5DXG - chains A and B of the 4 polymer chains in the assembly; structure by X-ray diffraction, 1.86 A resolution.

Chain A (and B):
Molecule: Estrogen receptor
Organism: Homo sapiens
Notes: chain B of this document is another copy of the same molecule, construct and numbering; everything in this record applies to it too
UniProtKB: P03372 (ESR1_HUMAN); residue numbers follow UniProt; this construct covers 297-554
Sequence (261 residues; row label = number of the first residue in the row):
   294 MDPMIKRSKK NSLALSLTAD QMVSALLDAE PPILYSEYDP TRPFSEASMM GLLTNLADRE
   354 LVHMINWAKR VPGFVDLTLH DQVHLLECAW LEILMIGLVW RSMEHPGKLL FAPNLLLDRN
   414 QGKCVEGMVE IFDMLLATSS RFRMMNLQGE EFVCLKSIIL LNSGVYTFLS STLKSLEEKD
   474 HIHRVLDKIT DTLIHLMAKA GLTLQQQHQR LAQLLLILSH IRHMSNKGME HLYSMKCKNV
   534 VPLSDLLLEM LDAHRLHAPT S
Unresolved in the structure: 294-306, 461-471, 549-554 (chain B: 294-307, 331-336, 458, 461-472, 549-554)
Construct notes: initiating methionine (294); expression tag (295-296); engineered mutation Ser537 (Tyr in P03372)
Modified positions: Cys381 (S-methyl-thio-cysteine; SCH); Cys417 (S-methyl-thio-cysteine; SCH); Cys530 (S-methyl-thio-cysteine; SCH)
Ligand contacts: estradiol (EST): Met343, Leu346, Leu349, Ala350, Glu353, Leu384, Leu387, Met388, Leu391, Arg394, Phe404, Met421, Ile424, Leu428, Gly521, His524, Leu525

Chain A / chain B interface:
Contacting residue pairs - 52 pairs, chain A then chain B:
  Cys381(A) with His516(B)
  Ala430(A) with Tyr459(B)
  Arg434(A) with His476(B)
  Ile451(A) with Leu509(B), hydrophobic
  Asn455(A) with Leu509(B); His513(B), hydrogen bond
  Ser456(A) with His513(B)
  Tyr459(A) with Ala430(B); Arg434(B), hydrogen bond; His513(B)
  His476(A) with Arg434(B)
  Asp480(A) with Gln502(B); Gln506(B), hydrogen bond
  Thr483(A) with His501(B); Gln502(B); Ala505(B)
  Asp484(A) with Gln498(B), hydrogen bond; Gln502(B), hydrogen bond
  Ile487(A) with His501(B)
  Leu497(A) with Leu497(B), hydrophobic
  His501(A) with Thr483(B); Asp484(B), salt bridge; Ile487(B); His501(B); Leu504(B)
  Gln502(A) with Asp480(B); Asp484(B), hydrogen bond
  Leu504(A) with His501(B)
  Ala505(A) with Thr483(B); Leu508(B), hydrophobic
  Gln506(A) with Asp480(B), hydrogen bond
  Leu508(A) with Ala505(B), hydrophobic
  Leu509(A) with Ile451(B), hydrophobic; Asn455(B), hydrogen bond (backbone-side chain); Leu508(B), hydrophobic; Leu511(B), hydrophobic
  Leu511(A) with Leu509(B), hydrophobic
  Ser512(A) with Asn455(B); Leu511(B), hydrogen bond (side chain-backbone); Ser512(B), hydrogen bond (side chain-backbone); Arg515(B), hydrogen bond
  His513(A) with Asn455(B), hydrogen bond; Ser456(B)
  Arg515(A) with Ser512(B), hydrogen bond; His513(B), hydrogen bond; His516(B)
  His516(A) with Arg515(B); Asn519(B), hydrogen bond
  Asn519(A) with His516(B), hydrogen bond; Asn519(B), hydrogen bond
  Lys520(A) with His547(B)
  His547(A) with Lys520(B), hydrogen bond (backbone-side chain)
Other interface residues (no listed pair), chain A (31 interface residues in all): Val458, Leu479, Gln500
Other interface residues (no listed pair), chain B (31 interface residues in all): Cys381, Leu479, Ile510

In short:
The chain A/chain B interface involves 31 residues from each chain, with 18 hydrogen bonds and 1 salt bridge.
Among the polar pairs are His501(A)-Asp484(B), Asn455(A)-His513(B) and Tyr459(A)-Arg434(B). Ligands of chain
A: estradiol.
Both chains are Estrogen receptor (Homo sapiens). Entry 5DXG (Estrogen Receptor Alpha Ligand Binding Domain
Y537S Mutant in Complex with Stapled Peptide SRC2-P5) was determined by X-ray diffraction, deposited together
with 5DXE, 5DXB, 5DX3 and 5HYR.
